Entry 7AMP (X-ray diffraction, 2.64 A resolution); this record covers chains A and B of the 4 polymer chains in the assembly.

# Chain A
Name: Alpha chain of A6 T-cell receptor
Source organism: Homo sapiens
Sequence (206 residues; each row starts with the number of its first residue):
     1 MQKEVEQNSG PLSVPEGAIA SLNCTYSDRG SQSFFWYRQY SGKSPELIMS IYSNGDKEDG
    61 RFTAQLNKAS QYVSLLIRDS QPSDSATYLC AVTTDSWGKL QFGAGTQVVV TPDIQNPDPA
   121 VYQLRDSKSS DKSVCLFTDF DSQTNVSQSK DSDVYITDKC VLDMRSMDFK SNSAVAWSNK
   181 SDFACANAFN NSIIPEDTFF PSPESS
Disordered / not traced: 1-3, 204-206
Cystine bridges: Cys24-Cys90, Cys135-Cys185
Bound ions: Zn2+: Asp118 (shared with His138(B) of chain B; 1 residue of chain H)

# Chain B
Name: Beta chain 1 of A6 T-cell receptor TRBC1
Source organism: Homo sapiens
Sequence (246 residues; row label = number of the first residue in the row; numbering starts at 0):
     0 MNAGVTQTPK FQVLKTGQSM TLQCAQDMNH EYMSWYRQDP GMGLRLIHYS VGAGITDQGE
    60 VPNGYNVSRS TTEDFPLRLL SAAPSQTSVY FCASRPGLAG GRPEQYFGPG TRLTVTEDLN
   120 KVFPPEVAVF EPSEAEISHT QKATLVCLAT GFYPDHVELS WWVNGKEVHS GVCTDPQPLK
   180 EQPALNDSRY ALSSRLRVSA TFWQDPRNHF RCQVQFYGLS ENDEWTQDRA KPVTQIVSAE
   240 AWGRAD
Disordered / not traced: 0-2
Cystine bridges: Cys23-Cys91, Cys146-Cys211
Bound ions: Zn2+: His138 (shared with Asp118(A) of chain A; 1 residue of chain H)

# Chain A / chain B interface
Disulfides between the chains: Cys160(A)-Cys172(B)
Pairs across the interface (93):
  Ser33(A) - Pro102(B)
  Phe35(A) - Pro102(B)
  Tyr37(A) - Gln104(B)  hydrogen bond (side chain-backbone)
  Tyr37(A) - Phe106(B)  hydrophobic
  Gln39(A) - Gln37(B)  hydrogen bond
  Gln39(A) - Phe90(B)
  Ser41(A) - Pro175(B)  hydrogen bond (side chain-backbone)
  Gly42(A) - Arg111(B)  hydrogen bond (backbone-side chain)
  Lys43(A) - Phe90(B)
  Lys43(A) - Arg111(B)
  Ser44(A) - Phe90(B)
  Ser44(A) - Gly107(B)  hydrogen bond (side chain-backbone)
  Ser44(A) - Pro108(B)
  Pro45(A) - Phe106(B)
  Leu47(A) - Glu103(B)
  Ser50(A) - Glu103(B)
  Tyr52(A) - Pro102(B)
  Ser96(A) - Leu97(B)  hydrogen bond (side chain-backbone)
  Ser96(A) - Ala98(B)
  Ser96(A) - Gly99(B)
  Trp97(A) - Tyr31(B)
  Trp97(A) - Arg94(B)
  Gly98(A) - Arg94(B)  hydrogen bond (backbone-side chain)
  Lys99(A) - Leu45(B)
  Lys99(A) - Tyr48(B)
  Leu100(A) - Tyr35(B)
  Leu100(A) - Arg94(B)
  Leu100(A) - Gln104(B)
  Phe102(A) - Tyr35(B)
  Phe102(A) - Leu43(B)  hydrophobic
  Phe102(A) - Gln104(B)
  Phe102(A) - Phe106(B)  hydrophobic
  Asp118(A) - His138(B)  salt bridge
  Tyr122(A) - Ser132(B)
  Tyr122(A) - Ala134(B)
  Tyr122(A) - Glu135(B)
  Tyr122(A) - His138(B)
  Tyr122(A) - Thr139(B)
  Gln123(A) - Ser132(B)
  Leu124(A) - Phe129(B)
  Leu124(A) - Glu130(B)
  Leu124(A) - Thr143(B)
  Leu124(A) - Val145(B)  hydrophobic
  Arg125(A) - Phe129(B)
  Arg125(A) - Glu130(B)  hydrogen bond (backbone-backbone)
  Asp126(A) - Ala127(B)
  Asp126(A) - Val128(B)
  Asp126(A) - Phe129(B)
  Ser127(A) - Val128(B)  hydrogen bond (backbone-backbone)
  Ser127(A) - Glu130(B)
  Ser127(A) - Glu239(B)  hydrogen bond (side chain-backbone)
  Ser127(A) - Ala240(B)
  Lys128(A) - Ala238(B)
  Ser133(A) - Phe129(B)
  Val134(A) - Phe129(B)  hydrophobic
  Leu136(A) - Thr143(B)
  Thr138(A) - Arg196(B)
  Asp139(A) - Thr139(B)
  Asp139(A) - Arg196(B)  salt bridge
  Ser152(A) - Glu180(B)
  Tyr155(A) - Glu180(B)
  Ile156(A) - Leu178(B)
  Thr157(A) - Asp174(B)
  Thr157(A) - Leu178(B)
  Thr157(A) - Ser192(B)
  Thr157(A) - Arg194(B)
  Asp158(A) - Arg194(B)
  Cys160(A) - Cys172(B)  disulfide
  Cys160(A) - Thr173(B)
  Cys160(A) - Arg194(B)
  Val161(A) - Cys172(B)
  Leu162(A) - Gly170(B)
  Leu162(A) - Val171(B)
  Leu162(A) - Cys172(B)
  Leu162(A) - Arg196(B)
  Asp163(A) - Ser169(B)
  Asp163(A) - Gly170(B)  hydrogen bond (backbone-backbone)
  Met164(A) - Lys141(B)
  Met164(A) - Gly170(B)
  Met164(A) - Arg196(B)
  Arg165(A) - Ser169(B)  hydrogen bond (backbone-side chain)
  Met167(A) - Ser198(B)
  Phe169(A) - Lys141(B)
  Phe169(A) - Arg196(B)
  Ser171(A) - Arg196(B)  hydrogen bond
  Ser173(A) - Arg194(B)  hydrogen bond
  Ala174(A) - Arg194(B)
  Val175(A) - Ser192(B)
  Val175(A) - Arg194(B)
  Trp177(A) - Leu147(B)  hydrophobic
  Trp177(A) - Leu178(B)  hydrophobic
  Phe199(A) - His138(B)
  Pro201(A) - Ala134(B)  hydrophobic
Other interface residues (no listed pair), chain A (54 interface residues in all): Leu89, Thr93, Lys132
Other interface residues (no listed pair), chain B (53 interface residues in all): Gly96, Pro131, His168, Gln176, Ala190, Val197

# Overview
54 residues of chain A face 53 of chain B across their interface; the contacts include 1 disulfide bond, 14
hydrogen bonds and 2 salt bridges. Polar contacts include Asp118(A)-His138(B), Asp139(A)-Arg196(B) and
Tyr37(A)-Gln104(B). Asp118(A) and His138(B) form the Zn2+ site.
Here chain A is Alpha chain of A6 T-cell receptor and chain B is Beta chain 1 of A6 T-cell receptor TRBC1,
both from Homo sapiens. Entry 7AMP (Crystal structure of the complex of HuJovi-1 Fab with the human A6 T-cell
receptor TRBC1) was determined by X-ray diffraction together with 7AMQ, 7AMR and 7AMS from the same study.
